Entry 8ZL9 (electron microscopy, 4.36 A resolution (low resolution: residue-level contacts below are approximate; hydrogen-bond / salt-bridge calls are withheld)); this record covers chains C and E of the 5 polymer chains in the assembly.

# Chain C (and E)
Name: B646L
Organism: African swine fever virus
Notes: chain E of this document is another copy of the same molecule, construct and numbering; everything in this record applies to it too
UniProtKB: Q5IZK2 (Q5IZK2_ASF); residue numbers follow UniProt; this construct covers 1-646
Amino-acid sequence (693 residues; numbered -46 to 646; the number before each row is that of its first residue; numbers below 1 keep their minus sign (Met-46 is residue -46)):
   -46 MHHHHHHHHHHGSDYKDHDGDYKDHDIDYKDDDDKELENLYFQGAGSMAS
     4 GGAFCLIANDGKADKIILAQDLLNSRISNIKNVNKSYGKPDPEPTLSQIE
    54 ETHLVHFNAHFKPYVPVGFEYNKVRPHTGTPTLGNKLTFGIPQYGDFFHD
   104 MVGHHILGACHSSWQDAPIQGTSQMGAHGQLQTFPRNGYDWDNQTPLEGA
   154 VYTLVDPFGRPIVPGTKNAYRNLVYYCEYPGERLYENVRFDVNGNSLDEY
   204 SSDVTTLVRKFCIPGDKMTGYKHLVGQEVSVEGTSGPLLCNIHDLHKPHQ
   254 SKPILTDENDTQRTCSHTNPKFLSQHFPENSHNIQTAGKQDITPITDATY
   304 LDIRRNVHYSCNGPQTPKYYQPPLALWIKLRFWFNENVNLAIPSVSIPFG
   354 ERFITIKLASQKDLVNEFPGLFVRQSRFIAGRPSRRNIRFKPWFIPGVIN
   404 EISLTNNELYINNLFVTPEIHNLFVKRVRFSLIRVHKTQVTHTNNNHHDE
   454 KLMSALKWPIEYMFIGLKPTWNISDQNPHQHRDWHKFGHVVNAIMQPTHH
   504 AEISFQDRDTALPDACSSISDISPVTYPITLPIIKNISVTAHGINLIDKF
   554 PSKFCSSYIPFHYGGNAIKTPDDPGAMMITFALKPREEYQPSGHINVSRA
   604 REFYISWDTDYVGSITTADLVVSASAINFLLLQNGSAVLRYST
Unresolved in the structure: -46 to 113, 178-235, 249-302, 325-370, 401-497, 529-646 (chain E: -46 to 106, 190-228, 249-302, 329-360, 408-469, 538-646)
Construct notes: expression tag (-46 to 0)

# Chain C / chain E interface
Contacting residue pairs - 53 pairs, chain C then chain E:
  Pro160(C) - Pro240(E)
  Phe161(C) - Pro240(E)
  Phe161(C) - Leu241(E)
  Phe161(C) - Leu242(E)
  Phe161(C) - Ile306(E)
  Cys243(C) - Ile497(E)
  Cys243(C) - Met498(E)
  Asn244(C) - Ile497(E)
  Ile245(C) - Asn495(E)
  His246(C) - Asn495(E)
  His246(C) - Ile497(E)
  Asp247(C) - Val494(E)
  Leu248(C) - Trp474(E)
  Leu248(C) - Asn495(E)
  Arg307(C) - Ala496(E)
  Arg307(C) - Met498(E)
  Arg307(C) - Ile532(E)
  Asn309(C) - Met498(E)
  Tyr312(C) - Asn309(E)
  Tyr312(C) - Val310(E)
  Ser313(C) - Arg307(E)
  Ser313(C) - Arg308(E)
  Cys314(C) - Arg307(E)
  Cys314(C) - Arg308(E)
  Asn315(C) - Asp305(E)
  Asn315(C) - Ile306(E)
  Asn315(C) - Arg307(E)
  Gln318(C) - Thr237(E)
  Thr319(C) - Ile306(E)
  Thr319(C) - Arg307(E)
  Pro320(C) - Ile306(E)
  Pro320(C) - Arg308(E)
  Lys321(C) - Asp305(E)
  Lys321(C) - Ile306(E)
  His502(C) - His502(E)
  Glu505(C) - Arg389(E)
  Ser507(C) - Arg389(E)
  Phe508(C) - Arg389(E)
  Gln509(C) - Phe381(E)
  Asp510(C) - Arg389(E)
  Arg511(C) - Val154(E)
  Arg511(C) - Tyr155(E)
  Arg511(C) - Thr156(E)
  Arg511(C) - Arg377(E)
  Asp512(C) - Ser379(E)
  Asp512(C) - Arg389(E)
  Asp512(C) - Asn390(E)
  Thr513(C) - Arg377(E)
  Thr513(C) - Gln378(E)
  Ile525(C) - Pro240(E)
  Ser526(C) - Gly239(E)
  Val528(C) - Thr237(E)
  Val528(C) - Ser238(E)
Other interface residues (no listed pair), chain C (31 interface residues in all): Phe371
Other interface residues (no listed pair), chain E (37 interface residues in all): Gly236, Leu304, His311, Arg388, Ile391, Pro481, His492, Val493

# Overview
The interface between chain C and chain E involves 31 residues on one side and 37 on the other.
Chain C and chain E are both B646L (African swine fever virus); the structure, ASFV p72 in complex with Fab
G6, was determined by electron microscopy, deposited together with 8Y3O, 8Y3P, 8Y3Q and 8Y3R.
